7UKV - chain A; structure by X-ray diffraction, 2.40 A resolution.

== Chain A ==
Name: Epidermal growth factor receptor
From: Homo sapiens
Notes: EC 2.7.10.1; fragment: kinase domain
UniProt: P00533 (EGFR_HUMAN); residue numbers follow UniProt; this construct covers 695-1022
Sequence (328 residues; row label = number of the first residue in the row):
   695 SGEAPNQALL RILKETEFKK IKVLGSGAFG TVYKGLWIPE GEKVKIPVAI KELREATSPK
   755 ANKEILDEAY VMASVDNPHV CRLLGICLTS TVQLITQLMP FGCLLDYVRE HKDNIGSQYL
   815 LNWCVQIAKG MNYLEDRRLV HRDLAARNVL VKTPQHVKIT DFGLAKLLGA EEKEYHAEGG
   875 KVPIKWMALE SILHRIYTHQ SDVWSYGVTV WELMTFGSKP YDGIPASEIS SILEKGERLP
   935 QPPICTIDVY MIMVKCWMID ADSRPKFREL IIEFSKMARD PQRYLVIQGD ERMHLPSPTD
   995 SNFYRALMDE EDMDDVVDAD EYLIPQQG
Disordered / not traced: 695, 722-723, 747-751, 865-867, 872-874, 986-1005, 1019-1022
Covalent attachments: lazertinib, bound form (ZRT) linked to Cys797
Ligand contacts: lazertinib, bound form (ZRT; N-[5-{[(4P)-4-{4-[(dimethylamino)methyl]-3-phenyl-1H-pyrazol-1-yl}pyrimidin-2-yl]amino}-4-methoxy-2-(morpholin-4-yl)phenyl]propanamide): Leu718, Val726, Ala743, Lys745, Glu762, Met766, Thr790, Gln791, Leu792, Met793, Pro794, Phe795, Gly796, Asp800, Arg841, Asn842, Leu844, Thr854, Asp855
Swiss-Prot annotation at these positions:
  - active site: Asp837 (Proton acceptor)
  - binding site (ATP): Leu718 to Val726, Lys745, Thr790, Gln791, Asp855
  - site: Tyr1016 (Important for interaction with PIK3C2B)
  - modified residue: Ser695 (Phosphoserine), Lys745 (N6-(2-hydroxyisobutyryl)lysine), Tyr869 (Phosphotyrosine), Ser991 (Phosphoserine), Ser995 (Phosphoserine), Tyr998 (Phosphotyrosine), Tyr1016 (Phosphotyrosine)
  - cross-link (Glycyl lysine isopeptide (Lys-Gly)): Lys716 (interchain with G-Cter in ubiquitin), Lys737 (interchain with G-Cter in ubiquitin), Lys754 (interchain with G-Cter in ubiquitin), Lys757 (interchain with G-Cter in ubiquitin), Lys867 (interchain with G-Cter in ubiquitin), Lys929 (interchain with G-Cter in ubiquitin), Lys960 (interchain with G-Cter in ubiquitin), Lys970 (interchain with G-Cter in ubiquitin)
  - natural variant: Glu709 (E709A: Found in a lung cancer sample; E709G: Found in a lung cancer sample; E709K: Found in a lung cancer sample), Gly719 (G719A: Found in a lung cancer sample; G719C: Found in a lung cancer sample; G719D: Found in a lung cancer sample; G719S: Found in a lung cancer sample), Gly724 (G724S: Found in a lung cancer sample), Glu734 (E734K: Found in a lung cancer sample), Glu746 to Ser752 (sequence variant, change not given here; Found in a lung cancer sample), Glu746 to Thr751 (sequence variant, change not given here; Found in a lung cancer sample), Glu746 to Ala750 (deletion: Found in a lung cancer sample), Glu746 (deletion: Found in a lung cancer sample), Leu747 to Thr751 (deletion: Found in a lung cancer sample), Leu747 to Glu749 (deletion: Found in a lung cancer sample), Leu747 (L747F: Found in a lung cancer sample), Arg748 (R748P: Found in a lung cancer sample), 12 further natural variant entries in UniProt
  - mutagenesis: Pro699 (P699A: Reduced phosphorylation), Asn700 (N700A: Abolishes phosphorylation), Leu704 (L704A: Abolishes phosphorylation), Arg705 (R705A: Abolishes phosphorylation), Ile706 (I706A: Abolishes phosphorylation), Lys745 (K745A/M: Abolishes kinase activity), Asp974 (D974A: Strongly reduced phosphorylation), Arg977 (R977A: Reduced phosphorylation), Glu1005 to Asp1006 (Constitutively activated kinase), Tyr1016 (Y1016F: 50% decrease in interaction with PIK3C2B. 65% decrease in interaction with PIK3C2B; when associated with F-1197. Abolishes interaction with PIK3C2B; when associated with F-1197 and F-1092)
Reported in the primary citation:
  - binding site for lazertinib, bound form: Lys745, Met793, Cys797, Asp855
  - contacts within the chain: Lys745-Glu762 (salt bridge)
  - conformationally variable residues (side-chain flip): Lys745

== Summary ==
Covalently linked lazertinib, bound form: at Cys797. UniProt lists active-site residue Asp837, 13 ATP-binding
residues and 11 mutagenesis sites. From the paper: a binding site for lazertinib, bound form at Lys745, Met793
and Cys797 among others; conformational variability at Lys745.
Chain A is Epidermal growth factor receptor (Homo sapiens); the structure, Wild type EGFR in complex with
Lazertinib (YH25448), was determined by X-ray diffraction together with 7UKW from the same study.
